PDB entry 6JLA | X-ray diffraction, 2.40 A resolution | chains A and D

Chain A (and D):
Name: Mammalian ependymin-related protein 1
Organism: Mus musculus
Notes: chain D of this document is another copy of the same molecule, construct and numbering; everything in this record applies to it too
UniProt: Q99M71 (EPDR1_MOUSE); residues 38-224 here = UniProt positions 38-224
Chain sequence (198 residues; numbered 27 to 224; the number before each row is that of its first residue):
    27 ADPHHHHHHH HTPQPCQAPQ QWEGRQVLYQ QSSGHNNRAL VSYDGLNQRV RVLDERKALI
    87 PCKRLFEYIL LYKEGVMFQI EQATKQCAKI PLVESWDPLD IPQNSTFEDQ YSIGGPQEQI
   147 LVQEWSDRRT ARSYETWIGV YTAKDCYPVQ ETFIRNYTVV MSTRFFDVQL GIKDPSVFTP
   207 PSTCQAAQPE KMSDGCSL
Unresolved in the structure: 27-38, 223-224 (chain D: 27-35, 224)
Disulfide bonds: Cys-42/Cys-172, Cys-88/Cys-222, Cys-113/Cys-210
Covalent attachments: N-acetylglucosamine (NAG) linked to Asn-130
Sequence notes: expression tag (27-37)
What the authors report for this chain:
  - post-translational modification sites: Asn-130, Asn-182
  - binding site for N-acetylglucosamine: Asn-130, Asn-182

How chain A and chain D interact:
Contacting residue pairs (80; chain A residue first):
  Arg-51(A) with Asp-135(D), salt bridge
  Tyr-55(A) with Tyr-55(D), hydrogen bond; Gln-57(D), hydrogen bond
  Gln-57(A) with Tyr-55(D), hydrogen bond; Gln-57(D), hydrogen bond (backbone-side chain); Gly-60(D)
  Ser-59(A) with Thr-184(D)
  Gly-60(A) with Gln-57(D); Thr-184(D); Val-185(D), hydrogen bond (backbone-backbone)
  His-61(A) with Tyr-183(D), hydrogen bond (side chain-backbone)
  Arg-64(A) with Glu-150(D), salt bridge
  Lys-83(A) with Arg-154(D)
  Ala-84(A) with Arg-154(D)
  Ile-86(A) with Ser-159(D); Tyr-183(D), hydrophobic
  Glu-134(A) with Lys-83(D)
  Asp-135(A) with Arg-51(D), salt bridge; Arg-64(D), salt bridge
  Gln-136(A) with Arg-51(D)
  Tyr-137(A) with Arg-51(D); Phe-192(D), hydrophobic; Asp-193(D)
  Ser-138(A) with Phe-192(D); Asp-193(D), hydrogen bond (backbone-backbone)
  Ile-139(A) with Ile-146(D); Val-175(D), hydrophobic; Phe-192(D), hydrophobic
  Gly-140(A) with Ile-146(D); Thr-168(D); Tyr-173(D)
  Gly-141(A) with Asp-171(D); Tyr-173(D)
  Pro-142(A) with Asp-171(D); Tyr-173(D)
  Gln-143(A) with Lys-170(D); Asp-171(D), hydrogen bond
  Glu-144(A) with Ile-146(D); Thr-168(D), hydrogen bond; Ala-169(D); Lys-170(D), hydrogen bond (side chain-backbone); Asp-171(D), hydrogen bond (side chain-backbone)
  Ile-146(A) with Ile-139(D), hydrophobic; Glu-144(D); Gln-145(D); Ile-146(D), hydrophobic
  Leu-147(A) with Glu-144(D)
  Glu-150(A) with Arg-64(D), salt bridge
  Arg-154(A) with Lys-83(D); Ala-84(D); Ile-86(D)
  Glu-161(A) with Lys-83(D), salt bridge
  Thr-168(A) with Gly-140(D); Glu-144(D), hydrogen bond
  Ala-169(A) with Glu-144(D), hydrogen bond (backbone-side chain)
  Lys-170(A) with Glu-144(D), hydrogen bond (backbone-side chain)
  Asp-171(A) with Pro-142(D); Gln-143(D); Glu-144(D), hydrogen bond (backbone-side chain)
  Tyr-173(A) with Gly-140(D); Gly-141(D); Pro-142(D), hydrogen bond (side chain-backbone)
  Val-175(A) with Ile-139(D), hydrophobic
  Gln-176(A) with Arg-190(D), hydrogen bond
  Tyr-183(A) with His-61(D); Pro-87(D), hydrophobic
  Thr-184(A) with Ser-59(D); Gly-60(D); His-61(D)
  Val-185(A) with Gly-60(D), hydrogen bond (backbone-backbone); Asn-62(D)
  Arg-190(A) with Gln-176(D), hydrogen bond
  Phe-192(A) with Tyr-137(D), hydrophobic; Ser-138(D); Ile-139(D), hydrophobic
  Asp-193(A) with Tyr-137(D); Ser-138(D), hydrogen bond (backbone-backbone)
  Val-194(A) with Gly-140(D); Gly-141(D); Pro-142(D)
Interface residues without a listed pair, chain A (46 interface residues in all): Asn-62, Gln-145, Arg-155, Ser-159, Cys-172, Gln-195
Interface residues without a listed pair, chain D (42 interface residues in all): Glu-134, Gln-136, Val-194

Overview:
46 residues of chain A face 42 of chain D across their interface, with 20 hydrogen bonds and 6 salt bridges.
Polar pairs include Arg-51(A)/Asp-135(D), Arg-64(A)/Glu-150(D) and Asp-135(A)/Arg-64(D). Covalently linked
N-acetylglucosamine: at Asn-130(A). From the paper: a binding site for N-acetylglucosamine at Asn-130(A) and
Asn-182(A); modification sites Asn-130(A) and Asn-182(A).
Both chains are Mammalian ependymin-related protein 1 (Mus musculus). Entry 6JLA (Crystal structure of a mouse
ependymin related protein) was determined by X-ray diffraction together with 6JL9 and 6JLD from the same
study.
